PDB entry 7SMH | X-ray diffraction, 1.65 A resolution | chain A

== Chain A ==
Protein: Surface protein G
Source organism: Staphylococcus aureus (strain NCTC 8325 / PS 47)
Notes: fragment: A domain
UniProtKB: Q2G2B2 (SASG_STAA8); residues 144-423 here = UniProt positions 144-423
Amino-acid sequence (280 residues; numbered 144 to 423; the number before each row is that of its first residue):
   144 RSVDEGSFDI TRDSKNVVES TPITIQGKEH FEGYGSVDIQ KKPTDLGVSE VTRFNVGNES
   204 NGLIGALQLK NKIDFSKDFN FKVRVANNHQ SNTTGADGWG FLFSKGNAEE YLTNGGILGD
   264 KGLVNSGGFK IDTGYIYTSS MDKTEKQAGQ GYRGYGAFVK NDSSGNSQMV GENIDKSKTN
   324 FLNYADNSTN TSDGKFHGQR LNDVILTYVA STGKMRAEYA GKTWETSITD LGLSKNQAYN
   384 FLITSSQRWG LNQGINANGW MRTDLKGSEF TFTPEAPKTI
Disordered / not traced: 144-162, 420-423
Ion coordination: Ca2+: Asp-275, Gly-277, Asp-285, Gln-290

== Overview ==
Asp-275, Gly-277, Asp-285 and Gln-290 form the Ca2+ site.
Chain A is Surface protein G (Staphylococcus aureus (strain NCTC 8325 / PS 47)); the structure, Structure of
SASG A-domain (residues 163-419) from Staphylococcus aureus, was determined by X-ray diffraction (same
publication as 8DEO, 7SJK and 7SIE).
